Entry 2YPG (X-ray diffraction, 2.85 A resolution); this record covers chains B and C of the 6 polymer chains in the assembly.

# Chain B
Molecule: Hemagglutinin HA2 chain
Source organism: Influenza A virus (A/X-31(H3N2))
Notes: fragment: ha2 of bromelain released ectodomain, residues 346-520
UniProtKB: P03437 (HEMA_I68A0); residues 1-175 here correspond to UniProt positions 346-520 (UniProt number = residue number + 345)
Chain sequence (175 residues; row label = number of the first residue in the row):
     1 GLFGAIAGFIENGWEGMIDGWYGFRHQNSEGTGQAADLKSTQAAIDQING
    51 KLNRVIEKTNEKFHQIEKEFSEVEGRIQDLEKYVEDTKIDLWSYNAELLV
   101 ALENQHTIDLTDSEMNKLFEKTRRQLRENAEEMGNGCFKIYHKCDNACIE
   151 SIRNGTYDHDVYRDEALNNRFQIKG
Unresolved in the structure: 174-175
Disulfides: Cys144-Cys148
Covalently attached groups: N-acetylglucosamine (NAG) linked to Asn154
Small-molecule neighbours:
  - citrate anion (FLC), molecule 1: Ala43, Asp46, Gln47
  - citrate anion (FLC), molecule 2: Arg54, Val55, Lys58, Trp92, Leu99
  - citrate anion (FLC), molecule 3: Glu69, Phe70, Ser71
  - citrate anion (FLC), molecule 4: Tyr94, Glu97, Leu98
Swiss-Prot annotation at these positions:
  - glycosylation: Asn154 (N-linked (GlcNAc...) asparagine)

# Chain C
Molecule: Hemagglutinin HA1 chain
Source organism: Influenza A virus (A/X-31(H3N2))
UniProtKB: P03437 (HEMA_I68A0); residues 1-328 here correspond to UniProt positions 17-344 (UniProt number = residue number + 16)
Chain sequence (328 residues; each row starts with the number of its first residue):
     1 QDLPGNDNSTATLCLGHHAVPNGTLVKTITDDQIEVTNATELVQSSSTGK
    51 ICNNPHRILDGIDCTLIDALLGDPHCDVFQNETWDLFVERSKAFSNCYPY
   101 DVPDYASLRSLVASSGTLEFITEGFTWTGVTQNGGSNACKRGPGSGFFSR
   151 LNWLTKSGSTYPVLNVTMPNNDNFDKLYIWGIHHPSTNQEQTSLYVQASG
   201 RVTVSTRRSQQTIIPNIGSRPWVRGLSSRISIYWTIVKPGDVLVINSNGN
   251 LIAPRGYFKMRTGKSSIMRSDAPIDTCISECITPNGSIPNDKPFQNVNKI
   301 TYGACPKYVKQNTLKLATGMRNVPEKQT
Unresolved in the structure: 1-7, 328
Disulfides: Cys52-Cys277, Cys64-Cys76, Cys97-Cys139, Cys281-Cys305
Covalently attached groups: N-acetylglucosamine (NAG) linked to Asn38, Asn81, Asn285; glycan linked to Asn165
Small-molecule neighbours:
  - citrate anion (FLC), molecule 1: Asp31, Ile34, Arg321
  - citrate anion (FLC), molecule 2: Thr126, Thr128, Val166, Thr167
Swiss-Prot annotation at these positions:
  - glycosylation (N-linked (GlcNAc...) asparagine): Asn8, Asn22, Asn38, Asn81, Asn165, Asn285
Reported in the primary citation:
  - binding site for beta-D-galactopyranose: Leu226
  - binding site for N-acetyl-alpha-neuraminic acid: Ser136, His183, Glu190

# Chain B / chain C interface
Pairs across the interface (8; chain B residue first):
  Ser71(B) with Lys238(C), hydrogen bond (backbone-side chain)
  Glu72(B) with Lys238(C)
  Val73(B) with Leu111(C), hydrophobic; Ile236(C), hydrophobic
  Glu74(B) with Ser107(C)
  Gly75(B) with Ser107(C)
  Arg76(B) with Ser107(C), hydrogen bond (backbone-side chain)
  Asp79(B) with Ser110(C), hydrogen bond
Other interface residues (no listed pair), chain B (8 interface residues in all): Asp90
Other interface residues (no listed pair), chain C (9 interface residues in all): Asp104, Ala106, Trp234, Lys307

# Summary
Chain B and chain C form an interface of 8 and 9 residues respectively, with 3 hydrogen bonds. Among the polar
pairs are Ser71(B)-Lys238(C), Arg76(B)-Ser107(C) and Asp79(B)-Ser110(C). Bound to chain B: 4 copies of citrate
anion. From the paper: a binding site for N-acetyl-alpha-neuraminic acid at Ser136(C), His183(C) and
Glu190(C); a binding site for beta-D-galactopyranose at Leu226(C).
Chain B is Hemagglutinin HA2 chain and chain C is Hemagglutinin HA1 chain, both from Influenza A virus
(A/X-31(H3N2)); the structure, Haemagglutinin of 1968 Human H3N2 Virus in Complex with Human Receptor Analogue
LSTc, was determined by X-ray diffraction.
